3T1H - chains A and K of the 23 polymer chains in the assembly; structure by X-ray diffraction, 3.11 A resolution.

# Chain A
Molecule: 16s rRNA
From: Thermus thermophilus
Sequence (1513 nucleotides; numbered 5 to 1521; 4 numbers in that range are skipped by the numbering (no residue carries them; nothing is unmodelled there); the number before each row is that of its first residue):
     5 UGGAGAGUUUGAUCCUGGCUCAGGGUGAACGCUGGCGGCGUGCCUAAGAC
    55 AUGCAAGUCGUGCGGGCCGCGGGGUUUUACUCCGUGGUCAGCGGCGGACG
   105 GGUGAGUAACGCGUGGGUGACCUACCCGGAAGAGGGGGACAACCCGGGGA
   155 AACUCGGGCUAAUCCCCCAUGUGGACCCGCCCCUUGGGGUGUGUCCAAAG
   205 GGCUUUGCCCGCUUCCGGAUGGGCCCGCGUCCCAUCAGCUAGUUGGUGGG
   255 GUAAUGGCCCACCAAGGCGACGACGGGUAGCCGGUCUGAGAGGAUGGCCG
   305 GCCACAGGGGCACUGAGACACGGGCCCCACUCCUACGGGAGGCAGCAGUU
   355 AGGAAUCUUCCGCAAUGGGCGCAAGCCUGACGGAGCGACGCCGCUUGGAG
   405 GAAGAAGCCCUUCGGGGUGUAAACUCCUGAACCCGGGACGAAACCCCCGA
   455 CGAGGGGACUGACGGUACCGGGGUAAUAGCGCCGGCCAACUCCGUGCCAG
   505 CAGCCGCGGUAAUACGGAGGGCGCGAGCGUUACCCGGAUUCACUGGGCGU
   555 AAAGGGCGUGUAGGCGGCCUGGGGCGUCCCAUGUGAAAGACCACGGCUCA
   605 ACCGUGGGGGAGCGUGGGAUACGCUCAGGCUAGACGGUGGGAGAGGGUGG
   655 UGGAAUUCCCGGAGUAGCGGUGAAAUGCGCAGAUACCGGGAGGAACGCCG
   705 AUGGCGAAGGCAGCCACCUGGUCCACCCGUGACGCUGAGGCGCGAAAGCG
   755 UGGGGAGCAAACCGGAUUAGAUACCCGGGUAGUCCACGCCCUAAACGAUG
   805 CGCGCUAGGUCUCUGGGUCUCCUGGGGGCCGAAGCUAACGCGUUAAGCGC
   855 GCCGCCUGGGGAGUACGGCCGCAAGGCUGAAACUCAAAGGAAUUGACGGG
   905 GGCCCGCACAAGCGGUGGAGCAUGUGGUUUAAUUCGAAGCAACGCGAAGA
   955 ACCUUACCAGGCCUUGACAUGCUAGGGAACCCGGGUGAAAGCCUGGGGUG
  1005 CCCCGCGAGGGGAGCCCUAGCACAGGUGCUGCAUGGCCGUCGUCAGCUCG
  1055 UGCCGUGAGGUGUUGGGUUAAGUCCCGCAACGAGCGCAACCCCCGCCGUU
  1105 AGUUGCCAGCGGUUCGGCCGGGCACUCUAACGGGACUGCCCGCGAAAGCG
  1155 GGAGGAAGGAGGGGACGACGUCUGGUCAGCAUGGCCCUUACGGCCUGGGC
  1205 GACACACGUGCUACAAUGCCCACUACAAAGCGAUGCCACCCGGCAACGGG
  1255 GAGCUAAUCGCAAAAAGGUGGGCCCAGUUCGGAUUGGGGUCUGCAACCCG
  1305 ACCCCAUGAAGCCGGAAUCGCUAGUAAUCGCGGAUCAGCCAUGCCGCGGU
  1355 GAAUACGUUCCCGGGCCUUGUACACACCGCCCGUCACGCCAUGGGAGCGG
  1405 GCUCUACCCGAAGUCGCCGGGAGCCUACGGGCAGGCGCCGAGGGUAGGGC
  1455 CCGUGACUGGGGCGAAGUCGUAACAAGGUAGCUGUACCGGAAGGUGCGGC
  1505 UGGAUCA
  1516 CUUUCU
Construct notes: insertion (1517-1521)
Bound ions: Mg2+ site 1: U12, G21, G22; Mg2+ site 2 near G21 (its only coordinating residue here); Mg2+ site 3: C48, G108; Mg2+ site 4 near A53 (its only coordinating residue here); Mg2+ site 5 near U56 (its only coordinating residue here); Mg2+ site 6: A109, G110, G284; Mg2+ site 7 near G115 (its only coordinating residue here); Mg2+ site 8: G151, G152; Mg2+ site 9 near C163 (its only coordinating residue here); Mg2+ site 10 near G175 (its only coordinating residue here); Mg2+ site 11 near U188 (its only coordinating residue here); Mg2+ site 12 near G193 (its only coordinating residue here); 81 more Mg2+ sites not listed
Ligand contacts: paromomycin (PAR): C1386, G1387, U1388, C1389, A1390, C1391, G1466, C1467, G1468, A1469, A1470, G1471, U1472, C1473

# Chain K
Protein: 30S ribosomal protein S11
From: Thermus thermophilus
Reference sequence: P80376 (RS11_THET8); residue numbers follow UniProt; this construct covers 1-129
Chain sequence (129 residues; row label = number of the first residue in the row):
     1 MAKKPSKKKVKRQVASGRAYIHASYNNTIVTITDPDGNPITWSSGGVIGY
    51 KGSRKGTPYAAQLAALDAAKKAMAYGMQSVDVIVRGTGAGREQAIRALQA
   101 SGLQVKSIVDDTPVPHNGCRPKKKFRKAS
Not modelled in the structure: 1-10

# How chain A and chain K interact
Residue-residue contacts (78; chain A residue first):
  G657(A) with His116(K), base contact
  A658(A) with Val114(K), hydrogen bond to the sugar; Pro115(K), base contact; His116(K), hydrogen bond to the sugar
  A659(A) with Pro113(K), sugar contact; Val114(K), sugar contact; Pro115(K), sugar contact; Cys119(K), base contact
  U660(A) with Cys119(K), hydrogen bond to the base
  G666(A) with Asn38(K), base contact; Pro39(K), base contact
  A667(A) with Arg12(K), phosphate contact; Asn38(K), sugar contact; Pro39(K), hydrogen bond to the sugar
  G668(A) with Arg12(K), salt bridge to the phosphate; Pro39(K), sugar contact; Ile40(K), phosphate contact; Trp42(K), sugar contact
  U669(A) with Trp42(K), hydrogen bond to the base
  A670(A) with Trp42(K), sugar contact
  G671(A) with Trp42(K), sugar contact; Ser44(K), hydrogen bond to the phosphate; Gly46(K), sugar contact; Val47(K), sugar contact
  C672(A) with Asn27(K), hydrogen bond to the phosphate; Ser44(K), hydrogen bond to the phosphate; Gly46(K), hydrogen bond to the phosphate; Lys55(K), salt bridge to the phosphate
  G673(A) with Asn27(K), hydrogen bond to the phosphate; Lys51(K), hydrogen bond to the base; Lys55(K), base contact
  G674(A) with Asn26(K), hydrogen bond to the phosphate; Gly52(K), base contact; Lys55(K), hydrogen bond to the base
  U675(A) with Asn26(K), hydrogen bond to the phosphate; Gly52(K), base contact; Ser53(K), hydrogen bond to the base; Lys124(K), salt bridge to the phosphate
  A677(A) with Ser53(K), hydrogen bond to the phosphate
  A678(A) with Gly52(K), phosphate contact; Ser53(K), hydrogen bond to the phosphate
  A679(A) with Lys51(K), salt bridge to the phosphate
  A687(A) with Trp42(K), base contact
  U688(A) with Ile29(K), base contact; Trp42(K), base contact
  A689(A) with His22(K), phosphate contact; Ile29(K), sugar contact; Thr31(K), hydrogen bond to the sugar; Pro39(K), base contact
  C690(A) with Tyr20(K), phosphate contact; Thr31(K), sugar contact; Gly37(K), hydrogen bond to the sugar; Pro39(K), base contact; Arg85(K), salt bridge to the phosphate
  C691(A) with Tyr20(K), sugar contact; Asp36(K), sugar contact; Gly37(K), sugar contact; Arg85(K), salt bridge to the phosphate
  G697(A) with Cys119(K), base contact
  A699(A) with Asn117(K), hydrogen bond to the sugar; Gly118(K), sugar contact
  C700(A) with His116(K), sugar contact; Asn117(K), sugar contact
  G701(A) with His116(K), stacking on the base; Asn117(K), hydrogen bond to the phosphate
  A760(A) with Cys119(K), base contact
  G761(A) with Cys119(K), sugar contact; Arg120(K), hydrogen bond to the sugar
  C762(A) with Arg120(K), sugar contact; Pro121(K), sugar contact; Lys122(K), phosphate contact
  A763(A) with Lys122(K), phosphate contact; Lys123(K), hydrogen bond to the phosphate
  C780(A) with Lys124(K), salt bridge to the phosphate
  U1499(A) with Lys123(K), phosphate contact
  G1500(A) with Lys123(K), salt bridge to the phosphate
  C1501(A) with Arg120(K), salt bridge to the phosphate
  G1502(A) with Arg120(K), salt bridge to the phosphate
Other interface residues (no listed pair), chain A (38 interface residues in all): A698, C779, G781
Other interface residues (no listed pair), chain K (40 interface residues in all): Arg18, Ser24, Thr33, Gly45, Lys71, Tyr75, Arg126

# In short
38 residues of chain A face 40 of chain K across their interface; the contacts include 23 hydrogen bonds, 10
salt bridges and 1 aromatic stacking contact. Polar contacts include U660(A)-Cys119(K), U669(A)-Trp42(K) and
G673(A)-Lys51(K). Bound to chain A: paromomycin.
Chain A is 16s rRNA and chain K is 30S ribosomal protein S11, both from Thermus thermophilus; the structure,
Structure of the Thermus thermophilus 30S ribosomal subunit complexed with a human anti-codon stem loop (HASL)
..., was determined by X-ray diffraction (same publication as 3T1Y).
